PDB entry 5F35 | X-ray diffraction, 1.60 A resolution | chain A

== Chain A ==
Name: Quinolinate synthase A
From: Thermotoga maritima MSB8
Notes: EC 2.5.1.72
UniProt: Q9X1X7 (NADA_THEMA); residues 1-298 here = UniProt positions 1-298
Sequence (305 residues; numbered -6 to 298; the number before each row is that of its first residue; numbers below 1 keep their minus sign (Met-6 is residue -6)):
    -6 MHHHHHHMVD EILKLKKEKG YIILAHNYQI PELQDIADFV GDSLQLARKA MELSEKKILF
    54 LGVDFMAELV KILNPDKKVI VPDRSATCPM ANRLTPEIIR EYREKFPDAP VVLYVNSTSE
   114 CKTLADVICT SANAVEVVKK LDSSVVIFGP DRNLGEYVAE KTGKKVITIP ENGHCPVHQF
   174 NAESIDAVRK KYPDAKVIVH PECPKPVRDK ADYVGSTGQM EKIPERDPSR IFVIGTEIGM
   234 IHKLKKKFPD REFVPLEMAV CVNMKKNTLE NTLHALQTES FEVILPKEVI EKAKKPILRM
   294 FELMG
Not modelled in the structure: -6 to -5
Differences from the reference sequence: initiating methionine (-6); expression tag (-5 to 0); engineered mutation Arg219 (Lys in Q9X1X7)
Metal / ion sites: 4Fe-4S cluster Fe: Cys81, Cys168, Cys254 (together with citrate anion); Mg2+: Pro100, Glu272
Residues lining bound ligands:
  - citrate anion (FLC): His19, Tyr21, Asp35, Ser36, Leu37, Phe58, Met59, Tyr107, Val108, Asn109, Thr123, Ser124, Ala125, His193, Glu195, Ser209, Thr210
  - 4Fe-4S cluster (SF4): Tyr21, Val56, Cys81, Pro82, Met83, Asn109, Cys168, Pro169, Val170, His171, Glu195, Cys254, Met257
Curated features (UniProtKB/Swiss-Prot):
  - binding site (iminosuccinate): His19, Ser36, Tyr107 to Asn109, Ser124, His193 to Glu195, Thr210
  - binding site ([4Fe-4S] cluster): Cys81, Cys168, Cys254
  - mutagenesis: Tyr21 (Y21F: Retains weak activity; when associated with R-219), Tyr107 (Y107F: Loss of activity; when associated with R-219)

== In short ==
Chain A binds 4Fe-4S cluster and citrate anion. Cys81, Cys168 and Cys254 coordinate a 4Fe-4S cluster Fe ion.
The Mg2+ site is built by Pro100 and Glu272. From UniProt: 10 iminosuccinate-binding residues, 3 [4Fe-4S]
cluster-binding residues and 2 mutagenesis sites.
Chain A is Quinolinate synthase A (Thermotoga maritima MSB8); the structure, Structure of quinolinate synthase
in complex with citrate, was determined by X-ray diffraction (same publication as 5F33, 5F3D, 5LQM and 5LQS).
